Entry 5JRD (X-ray diffraction, 1.20 A resolution); this record covers chains L and T of the 4 polymer chains in the assembly.

Chain L:
Molecule: Hydrogenase-1 large chain
From: Escherichia coli (strain K12)
Notes: EC 1.12.99.6; engineered mutation(s): P508A
UniProtKB: P0ACD8 (MBHL_ECOLI); residues 1-582 here = UniProt positions 1-582
Amino-acid sequence (582 residues; numbered 1 to 582; the number before each row is that of its first residue):
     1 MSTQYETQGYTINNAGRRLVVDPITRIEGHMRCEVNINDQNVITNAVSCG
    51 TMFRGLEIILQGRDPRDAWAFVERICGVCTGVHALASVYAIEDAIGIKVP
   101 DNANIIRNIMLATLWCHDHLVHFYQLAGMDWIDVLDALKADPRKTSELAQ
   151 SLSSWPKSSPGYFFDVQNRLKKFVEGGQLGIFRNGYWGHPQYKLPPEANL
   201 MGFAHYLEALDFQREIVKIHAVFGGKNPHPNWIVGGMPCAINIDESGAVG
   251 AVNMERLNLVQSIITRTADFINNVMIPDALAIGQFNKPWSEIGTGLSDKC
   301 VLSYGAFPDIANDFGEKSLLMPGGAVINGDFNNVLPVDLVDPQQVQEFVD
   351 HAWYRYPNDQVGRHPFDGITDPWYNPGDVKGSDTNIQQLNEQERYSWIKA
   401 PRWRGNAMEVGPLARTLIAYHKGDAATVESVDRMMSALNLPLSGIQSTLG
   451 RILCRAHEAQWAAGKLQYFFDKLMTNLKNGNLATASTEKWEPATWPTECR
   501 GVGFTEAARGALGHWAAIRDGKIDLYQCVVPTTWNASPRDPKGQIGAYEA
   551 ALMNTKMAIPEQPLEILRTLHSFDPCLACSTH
Disordered / not traced: 1
Construct notes: conflict Ala508 (Pro in P0ACD8)
Modified residues: Cys79 (S-hydroxycysteine; CSO)
Curated features (UniProtKB/Swiss-Prot):
  - binding site (Ni(2+)): Cys76, Cys79, Cys576, Cys579
Metal / ion sites: Mg2+: Glu57, Cys528; Ni2+: Cys76, Cys79, Cys576, Cys579; carbonmonoxide-(dicyano) iron Fe: Cys79, Cys579
Small-molecule neighbours: carbonmonoxide-(dicyano) iron (FCO): Cys76, Cys79, Val82, His83, Ala507, Ala508, Arg509, Leu512, Val530, Pro531, Thr532, Cys576, Cys579

Chain T:
Molecule: Hydrogenase-1 small chain
From: Escherichia coli O6:H1 (strain CFT073 / ATCC 700928 / UPEC)
Notes: EC 1.12.99.6
UniProtKB: P69740 (MBHS_ECOL6); residues 1-327 here correspond to UniProt positions 46-372 (UniProt number = residue number + 45)
Amino-acid sequence (335 residues; numbered 1 to 335; the number before each row is that of its first residue):
     1 LENKPRIPVVWIHGLECTCCTESFIRSAHPLAKDVILSLISLDYDDTLMA
    51 AAGTQAEEVFEDIITQYNGKYILAVEGNPPLGEQGMFCISSGRPFIEKLK
   101 RAAAGASAIIAWGTCASWGCVQAARPNPTQATPIDKVITDKPIIKVPGCP
   151 PIPDVMSAIITYMVTFDRLPDVDRMGRPLMFYGQRIHDKCYRRAHFDAGE
   201 FVQSWDDDAARKGYCLYKMGCKGPTTYNACSSTRWNDGVSFPIQSGHGCL
   251 GCAENGFWDRGSFYSRVVDIPQMGTHSTADTVGLTALGVVAAAVGVHAVA
   301 SAVDQRRRHNQQPTETEHQPGNEDKQARSHHHHHH
Disordered / not traced: 1-3, 268-335
Construct notes: expression tag (328-335)
Curated features (UniProtKB/Swiss-Prot):
  - binding site ([4Fe-4S] cluster): Cys17, Cys20, Cys115, Cys149, His187, Cys190, Cys215, Cys221
  - binding site ([3Fe-4S] cluster): Cys230, Cys249, Cys252
Metal / ion sites: fe4-s3 cluster Fe: Cys17, Cys19, Cys20, Glu76, Cys115, Cys120, Cys149; 4Fe-4S cluster Fe: His187, Cys190, Cys215, Cys221; 3Fe-4S cluster Fe: Cys230, Cys249, Cys252
Small-molecule neighbours:
  - 3Fe-4S cluster (F3S): Ile186, Thr226, Asn228, Cys230, Trp235, Phe241, Pro242, Cys249, Leu250, Gly251, Cys252, Ala253
  - fe4-s3 cluster (SF3): Glu16, Cys17, Thr18, Cys19, Cys20, Thr21, Glu76, Gly113, Thr114, Cys115, Cys120, Gly148, Cys149, Pro150
  - 4Fe-4S cluster (SF4): Ile186, His187, Cys190, Arg192, Arg193, Phe196, Cys215, Leu216, Tyr217, Cys221, Gly223, Pro224, Ile243

How chain L and chain T interact:
Pairs across the interface - 34 pairs, chain L then chain T:
  Ile243(L) - Tyr162(T)  hydrophobic
  Ile243(L) - Met180(T)
  Asp244(L) - Tyr162(T)  hydrogen bond
  Asp244(L) - Pro170(T)
  Asp244(L) - Asp171(T)  hydrogen bond (side chain-backbone)
  Asp244(L) - Met180(T)
  Glu245(L) - Leu179(T)
  Glu245(L) - Met180(T)
  Ser246(L) - Leu179(T)
  Ser246(L) - Gly183(T)  hydrogen bond (side chain-backbone)
  Gly247(L) - Gln184(T)
  Ala248(L) - Met180(T)
  Val249(L) - Met180(T)
  Val249(L) - Gln184(T)
  Val249(L) - Ala229(T)  hydrophobic
  Val249(L) - Ser232(T)
  Met254(L) - Ala158(T)
  Met254(L) - Thr161(T)  hydrogen bond
  Met254(L) - Tyr162(T)
  Met254(L) - Thr165(T)
  Met254(L) - Phe166(T)  hydrophobic
  Glu255(L) - His29(T)  salt bridge
  Glu255(L) - Asp154(T)
  Glu255(L) - Ala158(T)
  Asn258(L) - His29(T)
  Asn258(L) - Pro30(T)
  Asn258(L) - Ala158(T)
  Asn258(L) - Thr161(T)  hydrogen bond
  Leu259(L) - His29(T)
  Ser262(L) - His29(T)
  Leu477(L) - Phe166(T)
  Lys478(L) - Thr165(T)
  Lys478(L) - Phe166(T)
  Lys478(L) - Arg168(T)  hydrogen bond (backbone-side chain)
Also at the interface, not in a pair above, chain L (17 interface residues in all): Gly250, Asn253, Met474
Also at the interface, not in a pair above, chain T (22 interface residues in all): Ala28, Ser157, Phe181, Lys189, Thr233

Overview:
Chain L and chain T form an interface of 17 and 22 residues respectively, with 6 hydrogen bonds and 1 salt
bridge. Polar contacts include Glu255(L)-His29(T), Asp244(L)-Tyr162(T) and Asp244(L)-Asp171(T). Ligands of
chain L: carbonmonoxide-(dicyano) iron. Chain T binds 4Fe-4S cluster, 3Fe-4S cluster and fe4-s3 cluster.
Here chain L is Hydrogenase-1 large chain (Escherichia coli (strain K12)) and chain T is Hydrogenase-1 small
chain (Escherichia coli O6:H1 (strain CFT073 / ATCC 700928 / UPEC)). Entry 5JRD (E. coli Hydrogenase-1 variant
P508A) was determined by X-ray diffraction.
